6O7U - chains c and d of the 15 polymer chains in the assembly; structure by electron microscopy, 3.10 A resolution.

Chain c:
Molecule: V-type proton ATPase subunit c''
From: Saccharomyces cerevisiae
UniProtKB: P23968 (VATO_YEAST); residue numbers follow UniProt; this construct covers 1-213
Sequence (213 residues; each row starts with the number of its first residue):
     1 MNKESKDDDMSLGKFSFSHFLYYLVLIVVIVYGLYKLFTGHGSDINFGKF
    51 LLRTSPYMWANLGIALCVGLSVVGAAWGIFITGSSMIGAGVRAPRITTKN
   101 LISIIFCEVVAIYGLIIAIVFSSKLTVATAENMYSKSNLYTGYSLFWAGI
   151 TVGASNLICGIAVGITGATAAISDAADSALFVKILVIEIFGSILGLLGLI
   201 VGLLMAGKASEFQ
Disordered / not traced: 1-16
Curated features (UniProtKB/Swiss-Prot):
  - site: Glu108 (Essential for proton translocation)
  - mutagenesis: Glu108 (E108D: Partial inactivation; E108L/Q/V: Inactivation)

Chain d:
Molecule: V-type proton ATPase subunit d
From: Saccharomyces cerevisiae
UniProtKB: P32366 (VA0D_YEAST); residues 1-345 here = UniProt positions 1-345
Sequence (345 residues; numbered 1 to 345; the number before each row is that of its first residue):
     1 MEGVYFNIDNGFIEGVVRGYRNGLLSNNQYINLTQCDTLEDLKLQLSSTD
    51 YGNFLSSVSSESLTTSLIQEYASSKLYHEFNYIRDQSSGSTRKFMDYITY
   101 GYMIDNVALMITGTIHDRDKGEILQRCHPLGWFDTLPTLSVATDLESLYE
   151 TVLVDTPLAPYFKNCFDTAEELDDMNIEIIRNKLYKAYLEDFYNFVTEEI
   201 PEPAKECMQTLLGFEADRRSINIALNSLQSSDIDPDLKSDLLPNIGKLYP
   251 LATFHLAQAQDFEGVRAALANVYEYRGFLETGNLEDHFYQLEMELCRDAF
   301 TQQFAISTVWAWMKSKEQEVRNITWIAECIAQNQRERINNYISVY
Disordered / not traced: 1-2
Curated features (UniProtKB/Swiss-Prot):
  - modified residue: Met1 (N-acetylmethionine)

How chain c and chain d interact:
Contacting residue pairs - 27 pairs, chain c then chain d:
  Trp77(c) - Val4(d)  hydrogen bond (side chain-backbone)
  Trp77(c) - Tyr5(d)  hydrophobic
  Ile81(c) - Val4(d)
  Ile81(c) - Asn7(d)
  Ser84(c) - Asn7(d)  hydrogen bond (side chain-backbone)
  Ser84(c) - Gly11(d)
  Ser84(c) - Phe12(d)
  Ser85(c) - Gly11(d)
  Gly88(c) - Phe12(d)
  Gly88(c) - Gly15(d)
  Gly88(c) - Val16(d)  hydrogen bond (backbone-backbone)
  Ala89(c) - Gly15(d)
  Val91(c) - Phe12(d)  hydrophobic
  Val91(c) - Val16(d)  hydrophobic
  Arg92(c) - Gly19(d)
  Arg92(c) - Asn22(d)
  Arg92(c) - Asp50(d)  salt bridge
  Ile161(c) - Val4(d)  hydrophobic
  Ile165(c) - Gly3(d)
  Ile165(c) - Phe304(d)  hydrophobic
  Ala168(c) - Phe304(d)  hydrophobic
  Thr169(c) - Gln303(d)
  Thr169(c) - Phe304(d)
  Ile172(c) - Arg18(d)
  Ile172(c) - Gln303(d)
  Ala175(c) - Asn22(d)
  Ala176(c) - Asn22(d)
Interface residues without a listed pair, chain c (17 interface residues in all): Phe80, Ile87
Interface residues without a listed pair, chain d (17 interface residues in all): Ile8, Glu14, Gly23

In short:
Chain c and chain d each contribute 17 residues to their interface; the contacts include 3 hydrogen bonds and
1 salt bridge. Polar pairs include Arg92(c)-Asp50(d), Trp77(c)-Val4(d) and Ser84(c)-Asn7(d). From UniProt: one
mutagenesis site on chain c.
Chain c is V-type proton ATPase subunit c'' and chain d is V-type proton ATPase subunit d, both from
Saccharomyces cerevisiae; the structure, Saccharomyces cerevisiae V-ATPase Stv1-VO, was determined by electron
microscopy (same publication as 6O7T, 6O7V, 6O7W and 6O7X).
